PDB entry 4OQV | X-ray diffraction, 1.23 A resolution | chain A

# Chain A
Name: Dihydroorotate dehydrogenase (quinone), mitochondrial
Organism: Homo sapiens
Notes: EC 1.3.5.2
UniProtKB: Q02127 (PYRD_HUMAN); residues 33-396 here correspond to UniProt positions 32-395 (UniProt number = residue number - 1)
Chain sequence (377 residues; each row starts with the number of its first residue):
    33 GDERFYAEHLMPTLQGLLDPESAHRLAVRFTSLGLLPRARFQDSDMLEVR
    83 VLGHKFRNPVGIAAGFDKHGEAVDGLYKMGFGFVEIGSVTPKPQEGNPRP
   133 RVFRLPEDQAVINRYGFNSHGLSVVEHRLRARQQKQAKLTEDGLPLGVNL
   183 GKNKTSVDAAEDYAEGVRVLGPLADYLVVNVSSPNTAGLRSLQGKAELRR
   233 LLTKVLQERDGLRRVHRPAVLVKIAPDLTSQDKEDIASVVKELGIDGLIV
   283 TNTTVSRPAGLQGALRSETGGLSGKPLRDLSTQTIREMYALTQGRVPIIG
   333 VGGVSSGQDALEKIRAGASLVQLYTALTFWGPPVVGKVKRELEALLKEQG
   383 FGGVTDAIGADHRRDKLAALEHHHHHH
Unresolved in the structure: 33, 217-225, 396-409
Construct notes: expression tag (397-409)
Curated features (UniProtKB/Swiss-Prot):
  - active site: Ser215 (Nucleophile)
  - binding site (FMN): Ala96 to Lys100, Ser120, Asn181, Asn212, Lys255, Thr283, Gly306, Gly335, Tyr356, Thr357
  - binding site (substrate): Lys100, Asn145 to Phe149, Asn212 to Asn217, Asn284, Thr285
Residues lining bound ligands:
  - 2V6 (N-[3,5-difluoro-4-(trifluoromethyl)phenyl]-5-methyl-2-(trifluoromethyl)[1,2,4]triazolo[1,5-a]pyrimidin-7-amine): Tyr38, Leu42, Met43, Leu46, Gln47, Pro52, Glu53, Ala55, His56, Leu58, Ala59, Phe62, Leu68, Val134, Arg136, Val143, Tyr147, Tyr356, Leu359, Thr360, Gly363, Pro364
  - FMN (flavin mononucleotide): Ala95, Ala96, Gly97, Lys100, Gly119, Ser120, Val134, Val143, Asn145, Tyr147, Asn181, Asn212, Lys255, Thr283, Asn284, Thr285, Ser305, Gly306, Leu309, Val333, Gly334, Gly335, Val336, Gln354, Leu355, Tyr356, Thr357
  - orotic acid (ORO): Lys100, Asn145, Arg146, Tyr147, Gly148, Phe149, Asn212, Asn284, Thr285
What the authors report for this chain:
  - binding site for 2V6: Leu46, Pro52, His56, Val134, Arg136, Tyr356, Leu359, Thr360, Pro364
  - specificity-determining residues: Phe98

# In short
Bound to chain A: flavin mononucleotide, orotic acid and compound 2V6. UniProt lists active-site residue
Ser215, 14 FMN-binding residues and 14 substrate-binding residues. From the paper: a binding site for 2V6 at
Leu46, Pro52 and His56 among others; the specificity determinant Phe98.
Chain A is Dihydroorotate dehydrogenase (quinone), mitochondrial (Homo sapiens); the structure, High
resolution crystal structure of human dihydroorotate dehydrogenase bound with DSM338
(N-[3,5-difluoro-4-(trifluoromethyl)phenyl]-5-methyl-2-(trifluoromethyl)[1,2,4]triazolo[1,5-a]pyrimidin-7-amine),
was determined by X-ray diffraction (same publication as 4ORI and 4ORM).
